Entry 6YNX (electron microscopy, 2.50 A resolution); this record covers chains l and r of the 41 polymer chains in the assembly.

[Chain l]
Protein: ATPTT6
From: Tetrahymena thermophila
Reference sequence: I7MCQ6 (I7MCQ6_TETTS); numbering as in UniProt (aligned over 1-247)
Amino-acid sequence (247 residues; row label = number of the first residue in the row):
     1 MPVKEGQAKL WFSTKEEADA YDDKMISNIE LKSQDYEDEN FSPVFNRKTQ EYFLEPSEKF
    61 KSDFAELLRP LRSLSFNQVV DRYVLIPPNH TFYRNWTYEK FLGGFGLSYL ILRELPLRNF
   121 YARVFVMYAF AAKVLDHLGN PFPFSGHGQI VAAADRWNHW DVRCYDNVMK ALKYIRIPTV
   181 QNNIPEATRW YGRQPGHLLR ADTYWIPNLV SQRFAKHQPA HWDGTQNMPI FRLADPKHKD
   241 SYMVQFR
Disordered / not traced: 1
Residues lining bound ligands: Ubiquinone-8 (UQ8): Gly103, Gly106, Leu107, Leu110, Ile111

[Chain r]
Protein: ATPTT12
From: Tetrahymena thermophila
Reference sequence: I7M0G0 (I7M0G0_TETTS); residue numbers follow UniProt; this construct covers 1-149
Amino-acid sequence (149 residues; row label = number of the first residue in the row):
     1 MSQDPKIVNP QLWPNPNKLR FADLYKYQGV EMKKINDSIK NYKAAKFYIG GILGGCLVFK
    61 FFIDAAVDKY IFGENGNGGK FLEMQTINSN YDYYYNRQFQ RMRYLTEDPA GDDPLQKTKD
   121 EHLVDLGFIP KVFGANVEVR KRAPHDKYL
Disordered / not traced: 1-4
From the paper describing this entry:
  - conformationally variable residues: Pro5 to Gly29

[Interface between chain l and chain r]
Contacting residue pairs (68):
  Arg118(l) - Trp13(r)
  Thr179(l) - Asp113(r)
  Thr179(l) - Gln116(r)
  Val180(l) - Asp113(r)
  Gln181(l) - Gly111(r)  hydrogen bond (side chain-backbone)
  Gln181(l) - Asp112(r)
  Gln181(l) - Asp113(r)
  Gln181(l) - Pro114(r)
  Pro185(l) - Asp112(r)
  Glu186(l) - Asp108(r)
  Glu186(l) - Gly111(r)
  Glu186(l) - Asp112(r)
  Arg189(l) - Asp108(r)  salt bridge
  Trp190(l) - Tyr104(r)  hydrogen bond (side chain-backbone)
  Trp190(l) - Thr106(r)
  Arg193(l) - Arg103(r)
  Arg193(l) - Thr106(r)  hydrogen bond (side chain-backbone)
  Arg193(l) - Glu107(r)
  Arg193(l) - Asp108(r)  salt bridge
  Gln194(l) - Arg103(r)  hydrogen bond (side chain-backbone)
  Gln194(l) - Tyr104(r)
  Pro195(l) - Arg103(r)
  Arg200(l) - Ile87(r)
  Arg200(l) - Asn88(r)  hydrogen bond
  Arg200(l) - Asp92(r)  salt bridge
  Lys216(l) - Thr86(r)
  His217(l) - Gln85(r)
  His217(l) - Thr86(r)
  His217(l) - Ile87(r)
  Gln218(l) - Gln85(r)
  Gln218(l) - Thr86(r)  hydrogen bond (backbone-backbone)
  Pro219(l) - Met84(r)
  Ala220(l) - Met84(r)  hydrogen bond (backbone-backbone)
  Ala220(l) - Gln85(r)
  Ala220(l) - Thr86(r)
  Trp222(l) - Met84(r)  hydrophobic
  Asp223(l) - Tyr93(r)  hydrogen bond
  Asp223(l) - Arg97(r)  salt bridge
  Thr225(l) - Arg97(r)  hydrogen bond
  Thr225(l) - Lys147(r)
  Asn227(l) - Arg97(r)  hydrogen bond
  Asn227(l) - Gln100(r)  hydrogen bond (backbone-side chain)
  Asn227(l) - Asp146(r)  hydrogen bond (side chain-backbone)
  Asn227(l) - Lys147(r)  hydrogen bond (side chain-backbone)
  Asn227(l) - Leu149(r)
  Met228(l) - Arg97(r)
  Pro229(l) - Asn88(r)  hydrogen bond (backbone-side chain)
  Pro229(l) - Tyr93(r)
  Pro229(l) - Asn96(r)  hydrogen bond (backbone-side chain)
  Pro229(l) - Arg97(r)
  Pro229(l) - Gln100(r)
  Ile230(l) - Thr86(r)  hydrogen bond (backbone-side chain)
  Ile230(l) - Asn88(r)  hydrogen bond (backbone-side chain)
  Phe231(l) - Asn88(r)  hydrogen bond (backbone-side chain)
  Phe231(l) - Asn96(r)  hydrogen bond (backbone-side chain)
  Leu233(l) - Asn96(r)
  Leu233(l) - Phe99(r)  hydrophobic
  Asp235(l) - Phe99(r)
  Asp235(l) - Arg103(r)  salt bridge
  Lys237(l) - Tyr95(r)
  Lys237(l) - Phe99(r)
  Lys237(l) - Arg103(r)
  His238(l) - Tyr95(r)
  His238(l) - Asn96(r)  hydrogen bond
  His238(l) - Phe99(r)
  Lys239(l) - Tyr91(r)
  Lys239(l) - Asp92(r)  salt bridge
  Lys239(l) - Tyr95(r)  hydrogen bond (backbone-side chain)
Interface residues without a listed pair, chain l (34 interface residues in all): His197, Gln212, Ala215, Asp240
Interface residues without a listed pair, chain r (30 interface residues in all): Pro109, Ala110, Tyr148

[Summary]
Chain l and chain r form an interface of 34 and 30 residues respectively, with 21 hydrogen bonds and 6 salt
bridges. Polar contacts include Arg189(l)-Asp108(r), Arg193(l)-Asp108(r) and Arg200(l)-Asp92(r). Ligands of
chain l: Ubiquinone-8. From the paper: conformational variability at Pro5(r).
Chain l is ATPTT6 and chain r is ATPTT12, both from Tetrahymena thermophila; the structure, Cryo-EM structure
of Tetrahymena thermophila mitochondrial ATP synthase - Fo-subcomplex, was determined by electron microscopy
together with 6YNV, 6YNW, 6YNY, 6YNZ and 6YO0 from the same study.
